Entry 9IHD (electron microscopy, 2.97 A resolution); this record covers chains D and I of the 12 polymer chains in the assembly.

# Chain D
Molecule: Histone H2B 1.1
Source organism: Xenopus laevis
UniProtKB: P02281 (H2B11_XENLA); residues 26-121 here correspond to UniProt positions 30-125 (UniProt number = residue number + 4)
Chain sequence (96 residues; row label = number of the first residue in the row):
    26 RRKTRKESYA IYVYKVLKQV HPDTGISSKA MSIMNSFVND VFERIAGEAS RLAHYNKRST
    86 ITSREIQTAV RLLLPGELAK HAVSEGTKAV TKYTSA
Disordered / not traced: 26-27
Construct notes: conflict Thr29 (Ser33 in P02281)
Swiss-Prot annotation at these positions:
  - glycosylation: Ser109 (O-linked (GlcNAc) serine)
  - cross-link: Lys117 (Glycyl lysine isopeptide (Lys-Gly) (interchain with G-Cter in ubiquitin))

# Chain I
Molecule: Widom-601 DNA
Sequence (147 nucleotides; each row starts with the number of its first residue; numbers below 1 keep their minus sign (DA-73 is residue -73)):
   -73 ATCGGATGTA TATATCTGAC ACGTGCCTGG AGACTAGGGA GTAATCCCCT TGGCGGTTAA
   -13 AACGCGGGGG ACAGCGCGTA CGTGCGTTTA AGCGGTGCTA GAGCTGTCTA CGACCAATTG
    47 AGCGGCCTCG GCACCGGGAT TCTCGAT
Disordered / not traced: -73, 73

# How chain D and chain I interact
Residue-residue contacts (12; chain D residue first):
  Thr29(D) - DC30(I)  hydrogen bond to the phosphate
  Arg30(D) - DC-47(I)  sugar contact
  Tyr39(D) - DA-53(I)  hydrogen bond to the phosphate
  Tyr39(D) - DC-52(I)  phosphate contact
  Gly50(D) - DA-53(I)  phosphate contact
  Ile51(D) - DC-54(I)  sugar contact
  Ile51(D) - DA-53(I)  hydrogen bond to the phosphate
  Ser53(D) - DC-54(I)  hydrogen bond to the phosphate
  Arg83(D) - DA-34(I)  phosphate contact
  Arg83(D) - DG-33(I)  salt bridge to the phosphate
  Ser84(D) - DA-34(I)  hydrogen bond to the phosphate
  Thr85(D) - DA-34(I)  hydrogen bond to the phosphate
Interface residues without a listed pair, chain D (11 interface residues in all): Glu32, Ser52
Interface residues without a listed pair, chain I (11 interface residues in all): DC-48, DT-46, DG-45, DG-35

# In short
Chain D and chain I each contribute 11 residues to their interface; the contacts include 6 hydrogen bonds and
1 salt bridge. Polar contacts include Thr29(D)-DC30(I), Tyr39(D)-DA-53(I) and Ile51(D)-DA-53(I).
Chain D is Histone H2B 1.1 (Xenopus laevis) and chain I is Widom-601 DNA; the structure, Nucleosome core
particle bound by one molecule of DTT-reduced native monomeric myeloperoxidase, was determined by electron
microscopy together with 9GEN, 9GEO, 9GEP, 9GEQ, 9GER, 9IHE and 9IHF from the same study.
